7FC6 - chains A and S; structure by X-ray diffraction, 2.65 A resolution.

== Chain A ==
Protein: Angiotensin-converting enzyme
Source organism: Equus caballus
Notes: EC 3.4.-.-
UniProtKB: F6V9L3 (F6V9L3_HORSE); residue numbers follow UniProt; this construct covers 19-615
Amino-acid sequence (597 residues; each row starts with the number of its first residue):
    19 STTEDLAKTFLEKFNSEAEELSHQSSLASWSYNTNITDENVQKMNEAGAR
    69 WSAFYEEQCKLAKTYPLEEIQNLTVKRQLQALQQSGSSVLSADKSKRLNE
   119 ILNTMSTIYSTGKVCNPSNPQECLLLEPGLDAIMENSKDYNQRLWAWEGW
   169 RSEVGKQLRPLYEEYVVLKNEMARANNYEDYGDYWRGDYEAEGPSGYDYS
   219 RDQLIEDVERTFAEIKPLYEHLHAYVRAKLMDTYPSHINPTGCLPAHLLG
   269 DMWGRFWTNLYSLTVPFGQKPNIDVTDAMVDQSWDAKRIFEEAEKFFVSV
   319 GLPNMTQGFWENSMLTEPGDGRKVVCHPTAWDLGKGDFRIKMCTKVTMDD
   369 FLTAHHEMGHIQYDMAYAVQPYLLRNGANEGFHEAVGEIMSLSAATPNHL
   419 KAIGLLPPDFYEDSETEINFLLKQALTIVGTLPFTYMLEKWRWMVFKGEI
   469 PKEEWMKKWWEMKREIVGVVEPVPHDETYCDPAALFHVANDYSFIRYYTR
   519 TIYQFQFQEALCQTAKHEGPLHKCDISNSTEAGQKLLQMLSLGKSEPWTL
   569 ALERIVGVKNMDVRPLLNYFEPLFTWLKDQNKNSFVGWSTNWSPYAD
Disulfides: Cys133-Cys141, Cys344-Cys361, Cys530-Cys542
Glycans and other covalent adducts: N-acetylglucosamine (NAG) linked to Asn53, Asn546
Reported in the primary citation:
  - mutagenesis - H41Y: increased binding to SARS-CoV-2 Alpha
  - mutagenesis - H41Y: increased binding to Beta
  - mutagenesis - H41Y (320-fold): increased binding to Gamma

== Chain S ==
Protein: Spike protein S1
Source organism: Severe acute respiratory syndrome coronavirus
UniProtKB: P59594 (SPIKE_SARS); numbering as in UniProt (aligned over 321-512)
Amino-acid sequence (192 residues; numbered 321 to 512; the number before each row is that of its first residue):
   321 NLCPFGEVFNATKFPSVYAWERKKISNCVADYSVLYNSTFFSTFKCYGVS
   371 ATKLNDLCFSNVYADSFVVKGDDVRQIAPGQTGVIADYNYKLPDDFMGCV
   421 LAWNTRNIDATSTGNYNYKYRYLRHGKLRPFERDISNVPFSPDGKPCTPP
   471 ALNCYWPLNDYGFYTTTGIGYQPYRVVVLSFELLNAPATVCG
UniProt features mapped onto this chain:
  - glycosylation (N-linked (GlcNAc...) asparagine): Asn330, Asn357
  - natural variant: Lys344 (K344R: In strain: Isolate GD01, Isolate GD03 and 1 more), Phe360 (F360S: In strain: Isolate GD03 and Isolate SZ3), Arg426 (R426G: In strain: Isolate Shanghai LY), Asn437 (N437D: In strain: Isolate Shanghai LY), Leu472 (L472P: In strain: Isolate GD03), Asn479 (N479K: In strain: Isolate SZ3), Asp480 (D480G: In strain: Isolate GD03), Thr487 (T487S: In strain: Isolate GD03 and Isolate SZ3), Phe501 (F501Y: In strain: Isolate GD01)
  - mutagenesis: Cys323 (C323A: No effect on human ACE2 binding in vitro), Cys348 (C348A: Complete loss of human ACE2 binding in vitro), Glu452 (E452A: 90% loss of human ACE2 binding in vitro), Asp454 (D454A: Complete loss of human ACE2 binding in vitro), Asp463 (D463A: Partial loss of human ACE2 binding in vitro), Cys467 (C467A: Complete loss of human ACE2 binding in vitro), Cys474 (C474A: Complete loss of human ACE2 binding in vitro), Asp480 (D480A: No effect on human ACE2 binding in vitro)
Disulfides: Cys323-Cys348, Cys366-Cys419, Cys378-Cys511, Cys467-Cys474
Glycans and other covalent adducts: N-acetylglucosamine (NAG) linked to Asn330

== How chain A and chain S interact ==
Pairs across the interface (33):
  Ser19(A) with Pro462(S); Asp463(S), hydrogen bond (backbone-side chain)
  Leu24(A) with Pro462(S), hydrophobic; Asn473(S)
  Thr27(A) with Leu443(S); Pro462(S); Tyr475(S)
  Phe28(A) with Tyr475(S)
  Glu30(A) with Tyr442(S); Leu443(S)
  Lys31(A) with Tyr442(S); Tyr475(S)
  Ser34(A) with Asn479(S), hydrogen bond
  Glu37(A) with Tyr491(S)
  Glu38(A) with Tyr436(S), hydrogen bond; Gly482(S)
  His41(A) with Tyr484(S)
  Gln42(A) with Tyr436(S), hydrogen bond; Tyr484(S), hydrogen bond
  Leu45(A) with Tyr484(S), hydrophobic
  Tyr83(A) with Asn473(S), hydrogen bond; Tyr475(S), hydrogen bond
  Asn330(A) with Thr486(S)
  Lys353(A) with Gly482(S); Tyr484(S); Thr487(S); Gly488(S), hydrogen bond (backbone-backbone); Tyr491(S)
  Gly354(A) with Gly488(S); Tyr491(S)
  Asp355(A) with Thr486(S), hydrogen bond; Gly488(S)
  Arg357(A) with Thr486(S), hydrogen bond
Other interface residues (no listed pair), chain A (20 interface residues in all): Thr82, Arg393
Other interface residues (no listed pair), chain S (17 interface residues in all): Phe460, Leu472, Asp480
From the paper, about this interface:
  - pairs named by the authors: Glu30(A)-Tyr442(S), Glu30(A)-Leu443(S), Ser34(A)-Asn479(S), Glu38(A)-Gly482(S), His41(A)-Tyr484(S)
  - interface residues, chain A: Asp350(A)

== Summary ==
The interface between chain A and chain S involves 20 residues on one side and 17 on the other, with 10
hydrogen bonds. Polar contacts include Ser19(A)-Asp463(S), Ser34(A)-Asn479(S) and Glu38(A)-Tyr436(S). The
authors report contacts between Glu30(A) and Tyr442(S), Glu30(A) and Leu443(S) and Ser34(A) and Asn479(S)
among others. The paper reports that H41Y of chain A increases binding to SARS-CoV-2 Alpha; the interface
residue Asp350(A).
Here chain A is Angiotensin-converting enzyme (Equus caballus) and chain S is Spike protein S1 (Severe acute
respiratory syndrome coronavirus). Entry 7FC6 (Crystal structure of SARS-CoV RBD and horse ACE2) was
determined by X-ray diffraction, deposited together with 7FC5 and 7FC3.
